Entry 5VOU (electron microscopy, 6.40 A resolution (low resolution: residue-level contacts below are approximate; hydrogen-bond / salt-bridge calls are withheld)); this record covers chains A and F of the 8 polymer chains in the assembly.

[Chain A]
Name: Glutamate receptor 2
Organism: Rattus norvegicus
UniProt: P19491 (GRIA2_RAT); the construct has insertions or renumbered stretches relative to UniProt, so the offset changes along the chain: -20 to 847 = UniProt 1-868; 854-868 = UniProt 869-883
Sequence (889 residues; row label = number of the first residue in the row; numbers below 1 keep their minus sign (Met-20 is residue -20)):
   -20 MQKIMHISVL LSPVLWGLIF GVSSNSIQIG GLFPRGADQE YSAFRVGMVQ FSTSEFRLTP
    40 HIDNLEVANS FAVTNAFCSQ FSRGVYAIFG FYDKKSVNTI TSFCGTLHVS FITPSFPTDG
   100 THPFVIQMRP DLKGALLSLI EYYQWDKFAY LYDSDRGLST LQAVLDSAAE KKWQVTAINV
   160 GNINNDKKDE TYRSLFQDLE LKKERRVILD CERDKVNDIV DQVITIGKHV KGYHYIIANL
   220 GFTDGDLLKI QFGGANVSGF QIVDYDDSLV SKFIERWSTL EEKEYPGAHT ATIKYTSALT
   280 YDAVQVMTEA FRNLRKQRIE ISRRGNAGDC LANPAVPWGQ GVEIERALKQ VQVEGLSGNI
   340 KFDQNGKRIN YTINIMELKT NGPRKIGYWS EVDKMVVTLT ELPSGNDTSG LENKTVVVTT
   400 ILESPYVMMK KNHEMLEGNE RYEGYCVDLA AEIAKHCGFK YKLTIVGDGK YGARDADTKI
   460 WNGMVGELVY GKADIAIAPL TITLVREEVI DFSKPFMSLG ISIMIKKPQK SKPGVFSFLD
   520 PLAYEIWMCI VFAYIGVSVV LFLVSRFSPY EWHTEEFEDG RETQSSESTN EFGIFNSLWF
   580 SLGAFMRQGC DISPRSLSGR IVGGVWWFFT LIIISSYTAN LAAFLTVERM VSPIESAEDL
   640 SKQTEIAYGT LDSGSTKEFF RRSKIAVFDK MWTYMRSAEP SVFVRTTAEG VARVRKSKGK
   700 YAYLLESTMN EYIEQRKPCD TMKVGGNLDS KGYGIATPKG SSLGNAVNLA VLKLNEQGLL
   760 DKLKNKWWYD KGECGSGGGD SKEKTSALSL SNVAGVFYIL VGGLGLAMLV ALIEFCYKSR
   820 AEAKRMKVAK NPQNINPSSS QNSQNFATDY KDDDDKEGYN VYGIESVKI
Unresolved in the structure: -20 to 390, 549-565, 776-784, 826-868
Differences from the reference sequence: conflict Arg586 (Gln607 in P19491), Asp854 (Tyr869 in P19491); insertion (848-853)
Disulfides: Cys718-Cys773
UniProt features mapped onto this chain:
  - region: Ala846, Thr847, Lys855 to Gly862 (Required for interaction with IQSEC1)
  - binding site (L-glutamate): Pro478, Thr480, Arg485, Ser654, Thr655, Glu705
  - site: Arg453 (Interaction with the cone snail toxin Con-ikot-ikot), Ile633 (Crucial to convey clamshell closure to channel opening), Arg660 (Interaction with the cone snail toxin Con-ikot-ikot), Lys752 (Interaction with the cone snail toxin Con-ikot-ikot)
  - modified residue: Ser662 (Phosphoserine), Ser696 (Phosphoserine), Ser839 (Phosphoserine), Ser842 (Phosphoserine), Tyr861 (Phosphotyrosine), Ser865 (Phosphoserine)
  - lipidation (S-palmitoyl cysteine): Cys589, Cys815
  - glycosylation (N-linked (GlcNAc...) asparagine): Asn235, Asn349, Asn385, Asn392

[Chain F]
Name: Voltage-dependent calcium channel gamma-2 subunit
Organism: Rattus norvegicus
UniProt: Q71RJ2 (CCG2_RAT); numbering as in UniProt (aligned over 1-323)
Sequence (323 residues; row label = number of the first residue in the row):
     1 MGLFDRGVQM LLTTVGAFAA FSLMTIAVGT DYWLYSRGVC KTKSVSENET SKKNEEVMTH
    61 SGLWRTCCLE GNFKGLCKQI DHFPEDADYE ADTAEYFLRA VRASSIFPIL SVILLFMGGL
   121 CIAASEFYKT RHNIILSAGI FFVSAGLSNI IGIIVYISAN AGDPSKSDSK KNSYSYGWSF
   181 YFGALSFIIA EMVGVLAVHM FIDRHKQLRA TARATDYLQA SAITRIPSYR YRYQRRSRSS
   241 SRSTEPSHSR DASPVGVKGF NTLPSTEISM YTLSRDPLKA ATTPTATYNS DRDNSFLQVH
   301 NCIQKDSKDS LHANTANRRT TPV
Unresolved in the structure: 1-5, 39-56, 70-72, 162-173, 214-323
Disulfides: Cys67-Cys77
UniProt features mapped onto this chain:
  - modified residue: Ser253 (Phosphoserine), Tyr271 (Phosphotyrosine), Thr321 (Phosphothreonine)
  - glycosylation: Asn48 (N-linked (GlcNAc...) asparagine)

[Chain A / chain F interface]
Residue-residue contacts (7):
  Cys528(A) - Ile157(F)
  Phe531(A) - Ile188(F)
  Val538(A) - Val143(F)
  Val538(A) - Val195(F)
  Leu542(A) - Val198(F)
  Arg545(A) - Ile202(F)
  Phe546(A) - Leu136(F)
Also at the interface, not in a pair above, chain A (11 interface residues in all): Ile534, Gly535, Val539, Phe541, Ile573
Also at the interface, not in a pair above, chain F (11 interface residues in all): Ile140, Leu147, Ile150, Glu191

[In short]
Chain A and chain F each contribute 11 residues to their interface. Curated annotation (UniProt) lists 6
L-glutamate-binding residues on chain A.
Chain A is Glutamate receptor 2 and chain F is Voltage-dependent calcium channel gamma-2 subunit, both from
Rattus norvegicus; the structure, Structure of AMPA receptor-TARP complex, was determined by electron
microscopy (same publication as 5VOT and 5VOV).
